9JNV - chains C and I of the 11 polymer chains in the assembly; structure by electron microscopy, 3.00 A resolution.

Chain C:
Molecule: Histone H2A
From: Xenopus laevis
UniProt: Q6AZJ8 (Q6AZJ8_XENLA); residues 1-129 here correspond to UniProt positions 2-130 (UniProt number = residue number + 1)
Sequence (129 residues; row label = number of the first residue in the row):
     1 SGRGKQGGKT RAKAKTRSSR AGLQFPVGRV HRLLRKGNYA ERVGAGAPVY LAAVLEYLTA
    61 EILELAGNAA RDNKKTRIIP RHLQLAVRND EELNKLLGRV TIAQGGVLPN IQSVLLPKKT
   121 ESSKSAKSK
Disordered / not traced: 1-11, 119-129

Chain I:
Molecule: 146-nt DNA strand
From: Escherichia coli K-12
Sequence (146 nucleotides; row label = number of the first residue in the row):
     2 TCGAGAATCC CGGTGCCGAG GCCGCTCAAT TGGTCGTAGA CAGCTCTAGC ACCGCTTAAA
    62 CGCACGTACG CGCTGTCCCC CGCGTTTTAA CCGCCAAGGG GATTACTCCC TAGTCTCCAG
   122 GCACGTGTCA GATATATACA TCCGAT

Interface between chain C and chain I:
Contacting residue pairs (12):
  Arg29(C) with DG122(I), phosphate contact; DC123(I), salt bridge to the phosphate
  Arg42(C) with DT112(I), hydrogen bond to the sugar; DA113(I), phosphate contact
  Val43(C) with DT112(I), phosphate contact; DA113(I), hydrogen bond to the phosphate
  Ala45(C) with DT112(I), phosphate contact
  Lys75(C) with DG132(I), phosphate contact; DA133(I), salt bridge to the phosphate
  Thr76(C) with DA131(I), hydrogen bond to the phosphate; DG132(I), hydrogen bond to the phosphate
  Arg77(C) with DG132(I), hydrogen bond to the phosphate
Also at the interface, not in a pair above, chain C (11 interface residues in all): Thr16, Glu41, Gly44, Lys74
Also at the interface, not in a pair above, chain I (8 interface residues in all): DG121

Summary:
11 residues of chain C and 8 residues of chain I are in contact; the contacts include 5 hydrogen bonds and 2
salt bridges. Polar pairs include Arg42(C)-DT112(I), Val43(C)-DA113(I) and Thr76(C)-DA131(I).
Here chain C is Histone H2A (Xenopus laevis) and chain I is a 146-nt DNA strand (Escherichia coli K-12). Entry
9JNV (Structure of isw1-nucleosome complex in ADP(S) state) was determined by electron microscopy (same
publication as 9JNT, 9JNU, 9JO2, 9JO5, 9LIU and 9LJ2).
